PDB entry 5ZQA | X-ray diffraction, 1.55 A resolution | chain A

# Chain A
Name: Lmo2812 protein
Source organism: Listeria monocytogenes EGD-e
UniProtKB: Q8Y3M3 (Q8Y3M3_LISMO); numbering as in UniProt (aligned over 21-272)
Chain sequence (276 residues; each row starts with the number of its first residue; numbers below 1 keep their minus sign (His-3 is residue -3)):
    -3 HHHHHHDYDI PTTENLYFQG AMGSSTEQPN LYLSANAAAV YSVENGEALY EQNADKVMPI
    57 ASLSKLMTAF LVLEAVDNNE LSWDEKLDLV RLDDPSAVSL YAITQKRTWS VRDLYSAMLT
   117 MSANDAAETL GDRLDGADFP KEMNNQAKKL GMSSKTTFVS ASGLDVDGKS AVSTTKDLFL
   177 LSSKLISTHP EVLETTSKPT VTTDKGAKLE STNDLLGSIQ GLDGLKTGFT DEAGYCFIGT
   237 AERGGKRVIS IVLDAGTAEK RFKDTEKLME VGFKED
Not modelled in the structure: -3 to 22, 271-272
Differences from the reference sequence: expression tag (-3 to 20)
Bound ions: Mg2+ site 1 near Glu70 (its only coordinating residue here); Mg2+ site 2 near Glu187 (its only coordinating residue here)
Reported in the primary citation:
  - catalytic residues: Ser58, Lys61, Phe225
  - contacts within the chain: Ser58-Lys61 (hydrogen bond), Lys61-Asn120 (hydrogen bond), Lys61-Ser158 (backbone contact), Leu115-Lys222 (water-mediated contact), Thr208-Lys222 (water-mediated contact), Ser118-Lys222 (hydrogen bond), Lys222-Thr223 (backbone contact)

# In short
From the paper: catalytic residues Ser58, Lys61 and Phe225; contacts within the chain involving Lys61, Ser58
and Asn120 among others.
Chain A is Lmo2812 protein (Listeria monocytogenes EGD-e); the structure, Crystal Structure of
Penicillin-Binding Protein D2 from Listeria monocytogenes in the apo form, was determined by X-ray diffraction
(same publication as 5ZQC, 5ZQB, 5ZQD and 5ZQE).
